8J20 - chains B and C of the 5 polymer chains in the assembly; structure by electron microscopy, 3.20 A resolution.

# Chain B
Name: scFV16
Organism: Homo sapiens
Notes: antibody fragment or engineered binder
Amino-acid sequence (297 residues; each row starts with the number of its first residue):
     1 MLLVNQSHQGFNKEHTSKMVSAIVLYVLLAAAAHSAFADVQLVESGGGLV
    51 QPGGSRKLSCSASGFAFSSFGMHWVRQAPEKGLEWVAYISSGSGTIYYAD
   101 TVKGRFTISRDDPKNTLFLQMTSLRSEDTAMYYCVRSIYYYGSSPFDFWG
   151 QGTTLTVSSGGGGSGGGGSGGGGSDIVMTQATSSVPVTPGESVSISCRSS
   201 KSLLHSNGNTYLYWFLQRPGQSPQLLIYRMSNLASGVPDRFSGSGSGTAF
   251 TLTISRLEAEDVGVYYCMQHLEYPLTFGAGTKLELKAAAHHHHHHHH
Disordered / not traced: 1-39, 160-173, 285-297
Disulfides: Cys60-Cys134, Cys197-Cys267

# Chain C
Name: Guanine nucleotide-binding protein G(i) subunit alpha-1
Organism: Homo sapiens
Reference sequence: P63096 (GNAI1_HUMAN); numbering as in UniProt (aligned over 1-354)
Amino-acid sequence (354 residues; row label = number of the first residue in the row):
     1 MGCTLSAEDKAAVERSKMIDRNLREDGEKAAREVKLLLLGAGESGKSTIV
    51 KQMKIIHEAGYSEEECKQYKAVVYSNTIQSIIAIIRAMGRLKIDFGDSAR
   101 ADDARQLFVLAGAAEEGFMTAELAGVIKRLWKDSGVQACFNRSREYQLND
   151 SAAYYLNDLDRIAQPNYIPTQQDVLRTRVKTTGIVETHFTFKDLHFKMFD
   201 VGGQRSERKKWIHCFEGVTAIIFCVALSDYDLVLAEDEEMNRMHESMKLF
   251 DSICNNKWFTDTSIILFLNKKDLFEEKIKKSPLTICYPEYAGSNTYEEAA
   301 AYIQCQFEDLNKRKDTKEIYTHFTCATDTKNVQFVFDAVTDVIIKNNLKD
   351 CGLF
Disordered / not traced: 1, 57-181, 235-239
Swiss-Prot annotation at these positions:
  - region: Lys35 to Thr48 (G1 motif), Asp173 to Thr181 (G2 motif), Phe196 to Arg205 (G3 motif), Ile265 to Asp272 (G4 motif), Thr324 to Thr329 (G5 motif)
  - binding site (GTP): Glu43 to Thr48, Ser151, Leu175 to Thr181, Asp200 to Gln204, Asn269 to Asp272, Ala326
  - binding site (Mg(2+)): Ser47, Thr181
  - modified residue: Arg178 (ADP-ribosylarginine), Gln204 (Deamidated glutamine), Cys351 (ADP-ribosylcysteine)
  - lipidation: Gly2 (N-myristoyl glycine), Cys3 (S-palmitoyl cysteine)
  - natural variant: Gly40 (G40C: In NEDHISB; G40R: In NEDHISB), Gly45 (G45D: In NEDHISB), Thr48 (T48I: In NEDHISB; T48K: In NEDHISB), Gln52 (Q52P: In NEDHISB), Ser75 (deletion: In NEDHISB; uncertain significance), Gln172 (deletion: In NEDHISB), Asp173 (D173V: In NEDHISB), Glu186 to Phe189 (deletion: In NEDHISB; uncertain significance), Cys224 (C224Y: In NEDHISB), Lys270 (K270N: In NEDHISB; K270R: In NEDHISB), Asp272 (D272G: In NEDHISB), Ala326 (A326P: In NEDHISB), 1 further natural variant entry in UniProt
  - mutagenesis: Gly42 (G42R: Abolishes switch to an activated conformation and dissociation from beta and gamma subunits upon GTP binding. Abolishes interaction with RGS family members), Glu116 (E116L: Enhances interaction (inactive GDP-bound) with RGS14), Gln147 (Q147L: Enhances interaction (inactive GDP-bound) with RGS14), Glu245 (E245L: Enhances interaction (inactive GDP-bound) with RGS14)
What the authors report for this chain:
  - binding site for the ligand 9T4: Leu353

# Chain B / chain C interface
Contacting residue pairs (22; chain B residue first):
  Ser91(B) - Met18(C)  hydrogen bond
  Thr95(B) - Glu14(C)
  Ile138(B) - Arg15(C)
  Tyr139(B) - Glu8(C)
  Tyr139(B) - Ala11(C)  hydrophobic
  Tyr139(B) - Ala12(C)
  Tyr139(B) - Arg15(C)
  Tyr140(B) - Arg15(C)
  Pro145(B) - Glu8(C)
  His205(B) - Cys3(C)  hydrogen bond (side chain-backbone)
  His205(B) - Ser6(C)  hydrogen bond
  Asn207(B) - Ser6(C)  hydrogen bond
  Asn207(B) - Asp9(C)
  Tyr211(B) - Ser6(C)  hydrogen bond
  Tyr211(B) - Glu8(C)
  Tyr211(B) - Asp9(C)
  Tyr213(B) - Glu8(C)  hydrogen bond
  Arg229(B) - Glu8(C)  salt bridge
  His270(B) - Ala7(C)
  His270(B) - Glu8(C)
  Leu271(B) - Ala7(C)
  Tyr273(B) - Ala7(C)
Other interface residues (no listed pair), chain B (19 interface residues in all): Ser69, Tyr88, Ser90, Gly92, Gly94

# Overview
19 residues of chain B face 10 of chain C across their interface; the contacts include 6 hydrogen bonds and 1
salt bridge. Polar pairs include Arg229(B)-Glu8(C), Ser91(B)-Met18(C) and His205(B)-Cys3(C). From the paper: a
binding site for the ligand 9T4 at Leu353(C).
Here chain B is scFV16 and chain C is Guanine nucleotide-binding protein G(i) subunit alpha-1, both from Homo
sapiens. Entry 8J20 (Cryo-EM structure of FFAR3 bound with valeric acid and AR420626) was determined by
electron microscopy together with 8J21, 8J22 and 8J24 from the same study.
